3KOS - chain A; structure by X-ray diffraction, 1.83 A resolution.

== Chain A ==
Protein: HTH-type transcriptional activator ampR
Organism: Citrobacter freundii
Notes: fragment: Effector binding domain
UniProt: P12529 (AMPR_CITFR); residue numbers follow UniProt; this construct covers 83-291
Sequence (219 residues; numbered 83 to 301; the number before each row is that of its first residue):
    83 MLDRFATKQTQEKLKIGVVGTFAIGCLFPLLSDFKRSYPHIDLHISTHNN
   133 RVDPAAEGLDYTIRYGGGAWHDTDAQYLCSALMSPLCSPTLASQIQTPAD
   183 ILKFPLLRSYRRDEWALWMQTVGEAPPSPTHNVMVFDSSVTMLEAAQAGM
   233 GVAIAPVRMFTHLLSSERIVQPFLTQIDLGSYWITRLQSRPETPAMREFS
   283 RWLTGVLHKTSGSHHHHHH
Not modelled in the structure: 83-92, 293-301
Construct notes: variant Thr-203 (Ala in P12529), Val-204 (Ala in P12529), Ala-230 (Gly in P12529); expression tag (292-301)
Modified residues: Mse-83 (selenomethionine); Mse-165, Mse-201, Mse-216, Mse-224, Mse-232, Mse-241, Mse-278 (selenomethionine; parent Met)

== Summary ==
Chain A is HTH-type transcriptional activator ampR (Citrobacter freundii); the structure, Structure of the
AmpR effector binding domain from Citrobacter freundii, was determined by X-ray diffraction (same publication
as 3KOT).
